PDB entry 6BX0 | electron microscopy, 3.79 A resolution | chains a and t of the 60 polymer chains in the assembly

# Chain a (and t)
Molecule: VP2
Notes: chain t of this document is another copy of the same molecule, construct and numbering; everything in this record applies to it too
Reference sequence: I6XT93 (I6XT93_9VIRU); residues 32-568 here correspond to UniProt positions 33-569 (UniProt number = residue number + 1)
Sequence (537 residues; row label = number of the first residue in the row):
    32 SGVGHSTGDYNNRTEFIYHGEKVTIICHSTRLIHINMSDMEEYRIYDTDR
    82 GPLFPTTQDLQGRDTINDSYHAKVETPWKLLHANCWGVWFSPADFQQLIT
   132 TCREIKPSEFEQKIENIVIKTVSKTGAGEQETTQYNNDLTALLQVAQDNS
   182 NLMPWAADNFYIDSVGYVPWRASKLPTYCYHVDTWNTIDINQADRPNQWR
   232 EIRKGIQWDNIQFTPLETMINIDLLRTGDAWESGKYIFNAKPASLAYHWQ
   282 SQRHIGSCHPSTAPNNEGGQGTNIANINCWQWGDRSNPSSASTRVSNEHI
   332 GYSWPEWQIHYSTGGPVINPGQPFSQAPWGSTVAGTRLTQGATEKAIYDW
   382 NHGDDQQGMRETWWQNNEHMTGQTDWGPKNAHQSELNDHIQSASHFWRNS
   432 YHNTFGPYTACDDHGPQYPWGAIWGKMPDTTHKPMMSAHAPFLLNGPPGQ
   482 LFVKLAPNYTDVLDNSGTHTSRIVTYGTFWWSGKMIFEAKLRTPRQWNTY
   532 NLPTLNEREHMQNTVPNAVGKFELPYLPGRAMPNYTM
Disordered / not traced: 32, 568

# Chain a / chain t interface
Contacting residue pairs - 56 pairs, chain a then chain t:
  Tyr49(a) with Tyr49(t); His50(t); Gly51(t), hydrogen bond (backbone-backbone); Leu522(t), hydrophobic
  His50(a) with Tyr49(t)
  Gly51(a) with Tyr49(t), hydrogen bond (backbone-backbone)
  Ser122(a) with Trp528(t)
  Pro123(a) with Trp528(t); Thr530(t)
  Ala124(a) with Pro525(t); Gln527(t); Trp528(t), hydrogen bond (backbone-backbone); Asn529(t)
  Gln127(a) with Thr530(t); Leu533(t)
  Gln128(a) with Arg523(t); Pro525(t)
  Asn297(a) with Val550(t)
  Glu298(a) with Asp386(t); Val550(t); Lys552(t), salt bridge
  Gly299(a) with Ala549(t)
  Gly300(a) with Ala549(t)
  Asp386(a) with Glu298(t)
  Leu522(a) with Tyr49(t), hydrophobic
  Arg523(a) with Gln128(t)
  Pro525(a) with Ala124(t); Gln128(t)
  Gln527(a) with Ala124(t)
  Trp528(a) with Ser122(t); Pro123(t); Ala124(t), hydrogen bond (backbone-backbone); Thr545(t); Phe553(t), hydrophobic; Leu555(t), hydrophobic
  Asn529(a) with Ala124(t); Met542(t)
  Thr530(a) with Pro123(t); Gln127(t); Met542(t); Leu558(t)
  Leu533(a) with Gln127(t); Leu533(t), hydrophobic; Pro534(t)
  Pro534(a) with Leu533(t)
  Met542(a) with Asn529(t); Thr530(t)
  Thr545(a) with Trp528(t)
  Ala549(a) with Gly299(t)
  Val550(a) with Asn297(t); Glu298(t)
  Lys552(a) with Glu298(t), salt bridge
  Phe553(a) with Trp528(t), hydrophobic
  Leu555(a) with Trp528(t), hydrophobic
  Pro556(a) with Thr530(t)
  Leu558(a) with Thr530(t)
Interface residues without a listed pair, chain a (37 interface residues in all): Asp125, Asn296, Tyr531, Asn532, Thr535, Asn548
Interface residues without a listed pair, chain t (37 interface residues in all): Asp125, Asn296, Gly300, Tyr531, Asn532, Thr535, Asn548, Pro556

# In short
The chain a/chain t interface involves 37 residues from each chain; the contacts include 4 hydrogen bonds and
2 salt bridges. Polar contacts include Glu298(a)-Lys552(t), Tyr49(a)-Gly51(t) and Ala124(a)-Trp528(t).
Both chains are VP2. Entry 6BX0 (Atomic resolution structure of human bufavirus 2) was determined by electron
microscopy (same publication as 6BWX and 6BX1).
